Entry 9FH6 (electron microscopy, 3.30 A resolution); this record covers chains D and F of the 10 polymer chains in the assembly.

# Chain D (and F)
Name: Microtubule-associated protein tau
Source organism: Homo sapiens
Notes: chain F of this document is another copy of the same molecule, construct and numbering; everything in this record applies to it too
UniProtKB: P10636 (TAU_HUMAN); residues 306-378 here correspond to UniProt positions 623-695 (UniProt number = residue number + 317)
Sequence (73 residues; each row starts with the number of its first residue):
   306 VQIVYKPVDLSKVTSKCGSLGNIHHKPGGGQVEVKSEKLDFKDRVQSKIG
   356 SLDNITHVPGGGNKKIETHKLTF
Curated features (UniProtKB/Swiss-Prot):
  - site (Not glycated): K311, K317, K321, K331, K340, K343, K370, K375
  - modified residue: K311 (N6,N6-dimethyllysine), K317 (N6-acetyllysine), K321 (N6-acetyllysine), S324 (Phosphoserine), K331 (N6-acetyllysine), K343 (N6-acetyllysine), K347 (N6-acetyllysine), R349 (Omega-N-methylarginine), S352 (Phosphoserine), S356 (Phosphoserine), K369 (N6-acetyllysine)
  - glycosylation (N-linked (Glc) (glycation) lysine): K347, K353, K369
  - cross-link (Glycyl lysine isopeptide (Lys-Gly)): K311 (interchain with G-Cter in ubiquitin), K317 (interchain with G-Cter in ubiquitin), K321 (interchain with G-Cter in ubiquitin), K331 (interchain with G-Cter in ubiquitin), K343 (interchain with G-Cter in ubiquitin), K347 (interchain with G-Cter in ubiquitin), K353 (interchain with G-Cter in ubiquitin), K369 (interchain with G-Cter in ubiquitin), K375 (interchain with G-Cter in ubiquitin)

# Interface between chain D and chain F
Contacting residue pairs (153):
  V306(D) - V306(F)
  V306(D) - Q307(F)  hydrogen bond (backbone-backbone)
  Q307(D) - Q307(F)
  I308(D) - Q307(F)  hydrogen bond (backbone-backbone)
  I308(D) - I308(F)
  I308(D) - V309(F)  hydrogen bond (backbone-backbone)
  V309(D) - V309(F)
  Y310(D) - V309(F)  hydrogen bond (backbone-backbone)
  Y310(D) - Y310(F)
  Y310(D) - K311(F)  hydrogen bond (backbone-backbone)
  K311(D) - K311(F)
  P312(D) - P312(F)
  P312(D) - V313(F)  hydrogen bond (backbone-backbone)
  V313(D) - V313(F)
  D314(D) - V313(F)  hydrogen bond (backbone-backbone)
  D314(D) - D314(F)
  D314(D) - L315(F)  hydrogen bond (backbone-backbone)
  D314(D) - S316(F)
  S316(D) - S316(F)
  S316(D) - K317(F)  hydrogen bond (backbone-backbone)
  K317(D) - K317(F)
  V318(D) - K317(F)  hydrogen bond (backbone-backbone)
  V318(D) - V318(F)
  V318(D) - T319(F)  hydrogen bond (backbone-backbone)
  T319(D) - T319(F)
  S320(D) - T319(F)
  S320(D) - S320(F)
  S320(D) - K321(F)  hydrogen bond (backbone-backbone)
  K321(D) - K321(F)
  C322(D) - K321(F)  hydrogen bond (backbone-backbone)
  C322(D) - C322(F)
  C322(D) - G323(F)  hydrogen bond (backbone-backbone)
  G323(D) - G323(F)
  G323(D) - S324(F)
  S324(D) - S324(F)
  L325(D) - C322(F)  hydrophobic
  L325(D) - S324(F)  hydrogen bond (backbone-backbone)
  L325(D) - L325(F)
  G326(D) - L325(F)  hydrogen bond (backbone-backbone)
  G326(D) - N327(F)
  N327(D) - N327(F)  hydrogen bond
  I328(D) - N327(F)
  I328(D) - I328(F)
  I328(D) - H329(F)  hydrogen bond (backbone-backbone)
  H329(D) - H329(F)
  H330(D) - H329(F)  hydrogen bond (backbone-backbone)
  H330(D) - H330(F)
  H330(D) - K331(F)  hydrogen bond (backbone-backbone)
  K331(D) - K331(F)
  P332(D) - P332(F)  hydrophobic
  P332(D) - G333(F)  hydrogen bond (backbone-backbone)
  G334(D) - G333(F)
  G334(D) - G335(F)
  G335(D) - G335(F)
  G335(D) - Q336(F)  hydrogen bond (backbone-backbone)
  Q336(D) - Q336(F)
  V337(D) - Q336(F)  hydrogen bond (backbone-backbone)
  V337(D) - V337(F)
  V337(D) - E338(F)  hydrogen bond (backbone-backbone)
  E338(D) - E338(F)
  V339(D) - E338(F)  hydrogen bond (backbone-backbone)
  V339(D) - V339(F)
  V339(D) - K340(F)  hydrogen bond (backbone-backbone)
  K340(D) - K340(F)
  S341(D) - K340(F)  hydrogen bond (side chain-backbone)
  S341(D) - S341(F)
  E342(D) - S341(F)
  E342(D) - E342(F)  hydrogen bond (backbone-backbone)
  E342(D) - K343(F)  hydrogen bond (backbone-backbone)
  K343(D) - K343(F)
  L344(D) - K343(F)  hydrogen bond (backbone-backbone)
  L344(D) - L344(F)
  L344(D) - D345(F)  hydrogen bond (backbone-backbone)
  D345(D) - D345(F)
  F346(D) - D345(F)  hydrogen bond (backbone-backbone)
  F346(D) - F346(F)  hydrophobic
  F346(D) - K347(F)  hydrogen bond (backbone-backbone)
  F346(D) - V350(F)
  K347(D) - K347(F)
  K347(D) - D348(F)
  D348(D) - D348(F)
  R349(D) - D348(F)  hydrogen bond (backbone-backbone)
  R349(D) - R349(F)
  V350(D) - R349(F)
  V350(D) - V350(F)
  V350(D) - Q351(F)  hydrogen bond (backbone-backbone)
  Q351(D) - Q351(F)
  S352(D) - Q351(F)  hydrogen bond (backbone-backbone)
  S352(D) - S352(F)
  S352(D) - K353(F)  hydrogen bond (backbone-backbone)
  K353(D) - K353(F)
  I354(D) - K353(F)  hydrogen bond (backbone-backbone)
  I354(D) - I354(F)
  I354(D) - G355(F)  hydrogen bond (backbone-backbone)
  G355(D) - V337(F)
  G355(D) - G355(F)
  S356(D) - S356(F)
  L357(D) - G335(F)
  L357(D) - Q336(F)
  L357(D) - V337(F)  hydrophobic
  L357(D) - S356(F)  hydrogen bond (backbone-backbone)
  L357(D) - L357(F)  hydrophobic
  D358(D) - D358(F)
  N359(D) - H330(F)
  N359(D) - P332(F)
  N359(D) - D358(F)  hydrogen bond (backbone-backbone)
  N359(D) - N359(F)  hydrogen bond
  N359(D) - I360(F)  hydrogen bond (backbone-backbone)
  I360(D) - I360(F)
  T361(D) - I328(F)
  T361(D) - H330(F)  hydrogen bond
  T361(D) - I360(F)  hydrogen bond (backbone-backbone)
  T361(D) - T361(F)
  T361(D) - H362(F)  hydrogen bond (backbone-backbone)
  H362(D) - H362(F)  hydrogen bond
  V363(D) - I328(F)  hydrophobic
  V363(D) - H362(F)  hydrogen bond (backbone-backbone)
  V363(D) - V363(F)
  P364(D) - P364(F)
  G365(D) - S320(F)  hydrogen bond (backbone-side chain)
  G365(D) - L325(F)
  G365(D) - P364(F)  hydrogen bond (backbone-backbone)
  G365(D) - G366(F)
  G366(D) - S320(F)
  G366(D) - G366(F)
  G366(D) - G367(F)  hydrogen bond (backbone-backbone)
  G366(D) - N368(F)  hydrogen bond (backbone-backbone)
  N368(D) - V318(F)
  N368(D) - T319(F)  hydrogen bond (side chain-backbone)
  N368(D) - N368(F)
  N368(D) - K369(F)  hydrogen bond (backbone-backbone)
  K369(D) - K369(F)
  K370(D) - K369(F)  hydrogen bond (backbone-backbone)
  K370(D) - K370(F)
  K370(D) - I371(F)
  I371(D) - I371(F)
  E372(D) - K370(F)  salt bridge
  E372(D) - I371(F)  hydrogen bond (backbone-backbone)
  E372(D) - E372(F)
  E372(D) - T373(F)  hydrogen bond (backbone-backbone)
  T373(D) - T373(F)
  H374(D) - Y310(F)
  H374(D) - T373(F)  hydrogen bond (backbone-backbone)
  H374(D) - H374(F)
  H374(D) - K375(F)  hydrogen bond (backbone-backbone)
  K375(D) - K375(F)
  L376(D) - I308(F)  hydrophobic
  L376(D) - K375(F)  hydrogen bond (backbone-backbone)
  L376(D) - L376(F)
  L376(D) - T377(F)  hydrogen bond (backbone-backbone)
  T377(D) - T377(F)
  F378(D) - V306(F)  hydrophobic
  F378(D) - T377(F)  hydrogen bond (backbone-backbone)
Other interface residues (no listed pair), chain D (73 interface residues in all): L315, G333, G367
Other interface residues (no listed pair), chain F (73 interface residues in all): G326, G334, G365, F378

# In short
The chain D/chain F interface involves 73 residues from each chain, with 62 hydrogen bonds and 1 salt bridge.
Polar pairs include E372(D)-K370(F), N327(D)-N327(F) and S341(D)-K340(F).
Both chains are Microtubule-associated protein tau (Homo sapiens). Entry 9FH6 (Cryo-EM Structure of Tau
Filaments from Individuals Carrying the Uppsala AbetaUpp(1-42)delta(19-24) Mutation) was determined by
electron microscopy (same publication as 9FH1, 9FH2, 9FH3, 9FH4 and 9FH5).
